7B6R - chains G and H of the 10 polymer chains in the assembly; structure by electron microscopy, 5.80 A resolution (low resolution: residue-level contacts below are approximate; hydrogen-bond / salt-bridge calls are withheld).

[Chain G]
Name: Probable trafficking protein particle complex subunit 2
Organism: Drosophila melanogaster
UniProt: Q9VUZ1 (TPPC2_DROME); residue numbers follow UniProt; this construct covers 1-139
Amino-acid sequence (139 residues; numbered 1 to 139; the number before each row is that of its first residue):
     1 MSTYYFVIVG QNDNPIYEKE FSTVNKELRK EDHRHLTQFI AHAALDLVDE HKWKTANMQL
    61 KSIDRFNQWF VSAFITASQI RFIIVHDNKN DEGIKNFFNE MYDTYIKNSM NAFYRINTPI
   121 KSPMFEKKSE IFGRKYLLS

[Chain H]
Name: Trafficking protein particle complex subunit 5
Organism: Drosophila melanogaster
UniProt: Q7K2Q8 (Q7K2Q8_DROME); residue numbers follow UniProt; this construct covers 1-194
Amino-acid sequence (194 residues; row label = number of the first residue in the row):
     1 MEKLEALKIS SMRPRSNILD RPLSKGKTEV SQSIVALLFS EIVQYSQSRV FTVPELQTRL
    61 HDLGQDVGTR IIDLYFVRER SSKRETKLTQ MLLFVKTTVW KNLFGKEAEK LEHANDDERT
   121 YYIIEKEPLV NTFISVPKDK GSLNCANFTA GIVEAVLTNC GFPCKVTAHW HKGTTYMVKF
   181 EDFVIARDKQ MEEK
Unresolved in the structure: 1-30

[Chain G / chain H interface]
Pairs across the interface (33; chain G residue first):
  Q11(G) - T158(H)
  Q11(G) - N159(H)
  W53(G) - R187(H)
  T55(G) - T86(H)
  A56(G) - R84(H)
  A56(G) - T86(H)
  M58(G) - F76(H)
  M58(G) - S82(H)
  M58(G) - K83(H)
  M58(G) - R84(H)
  I75(G) - R84(H)
  T76(G) - R84(H)
  A77(G) - D73(H)
  A77(G) - F76(H)
  A77(G) - R84(H)
  A77(G) - N159(H)
  S78(G) - D73(H)
  S78(G) - N159(H)
  Q79(G) - R84(H)
  Q79(G) - T158(H)
  Q79(G) - N159(H)
  Q79(G) - C160(H)
  Q79(G) - G161(H)
  Y102(G) - D73(H)
  Y102(G) - F76(H)
  Y102(G) - V77(H)
  I106(G) - D73(H)
  I106(G) - L74(H)
  S109(G) - R70(H)
  S109(G) - L74(H)
  M110(G) - R70(H)
  M110(G) - L74(H)
  A112(G) - R70(H)
Also at the interface, not in a pair above, chain G (17 interface residues in all): N57, I116
Also at the interface, not in a pair above, chain H (16 interface residues in all): T69, I72

[Overview]
17 residues of chain G face 16 of chain H across their interface.
Chain G is Probable trafficking protein particle complex subunit 2 and chain H is Trafficking protein particle
complex subunit 5, both from Drosophila melanogaster; the structure, Drosophila melanogaster TRAPPIII partial
complex: core plus C8 and C11 attached region, was determined by electron microscopy (same publication as
7B6D, 7B6E, 7B6H and 7B70).
